PDB entry 1KIU | X-ray diffraction, 3.00 A resolution | chains A and B

== Chain A ==
Name: CHAPERONE PROTEIN FimC
Source organism: Escherichia coli
UniProt: P31697 (FIMC_ECOLI); residues 1-205 here correspond to UniProt positions 37-241 (UniProt number = residue number + 36)
Amino-acid sequence (205 residues; each row starts with the number of its first residue):
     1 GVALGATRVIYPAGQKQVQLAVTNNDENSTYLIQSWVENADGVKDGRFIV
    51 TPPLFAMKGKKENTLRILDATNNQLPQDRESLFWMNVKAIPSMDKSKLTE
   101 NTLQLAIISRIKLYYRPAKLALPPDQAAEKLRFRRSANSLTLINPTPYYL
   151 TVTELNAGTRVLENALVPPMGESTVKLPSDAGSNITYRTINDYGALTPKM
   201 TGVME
Sequence notes: conflict Val-18 (Glu54 in P31697)

== Chain B ==
Name: FimH PROTEIN
Source organism: Escherichia coli
UniProt: P08191 (FIMH_ECOLI); residues 1-279 here correspond to UniProt positions 22-300 (UniProt number = residue number + 21)
Amino-acid sequence (279 residues; row label = number of the first residue in the row):
     1 FACKTANGTAIPIGGGSANVYVNLAPVVNVGQNLVVDLSTQIFCHNDYPE
    51 TITDYVTLQRGSAYGGVLSNFSGTVKYSGSSYPFPTTSETPRVVYNSRTD
   101 KPWPVALYLTPVSSAGGVAIKAGSLIAVLILRNTNNYNSDDFQFVWNIYA
   151 NNDVVVPTGGCDVSARDVTVTLPDYPGSVPIPLTVYCAKSQNLGYYLSGT
   201 TADAGNSIFTNTASFSPAQGVGVQLTRNGTIIPANNTVSLGAVGTSAVSL
   251 GLTANYARTGGQVTAGNVQSIIGVTFVYQ
Sequence notes: engineered mutation Asn-133 (Gln154 in P08191)
Disulfides: Cys-3/Cys-44, Cys-161/Cys-187
Residues lining bound ligands: methyl alpha-D-mannopyranoside (MMA): Phe-1, Ile-13, Asn-46, Asp-47, Tyr-48, Ile-52, Asp-54, Asn-133, Asn-135

== Chain A / chain B interface ==
Contacting residue pairs (75):
  Gly-1(A) with Asp-162(B), hydrogen bond (backbone-side chain); Val-163(B)
  Ala-3(A) with Gly-160(B); Cys-161(B)
  Leu-4(A) with Gly-159(B); Gly-160(B), hydrogen bond (backbone-backbone)
  Gly-5(A) with Thr-158(B); Gly-159(B)
  Ala-6(A) with Thr-158(B); Gly-160(B)
  Thr-7(A) with Thr-158(B); Gly-159(B); Gln-191(B); Tyr-278(B)
  Arg-8(A) with Gln-279(B), hydrogen bond (side chain-backbone)
  Asn-25(A) with Asp-162(B); Tyr-186(B)
  Leu-98(A) with Asn-267(B); Gln-269(B), hydrogen bond (backbone-side chain)
  Thr-99(A) with Asn-267(B)
  Glu-100(A) with Val-170(B); Asn-267(B); Gln-269(B), hydrogen bond (backbone-side chain)
  Asn-101(A) with Val-170(B); Thr-171(B), hydrogen bond (backbone-backbone); Leu-172(B), hydrogen bond (backbone-backbone); Tyr-256(B), hydrogen bond; Asn-267(B); Val-268(B), hydrogen bond (side chain-backbone)
  Thr-102(A) with Thr-169(B); Thr-171(B); Val-268(B), hydrogen bond (backbone-backbone); Gln-269(B); Ser-270(B), hydrogen bond (backbone-backbone)
  Leu-103(A) with Thr-169(B), hydrogen bond (backbone-backbone); Thr-171(B); Ile-181(B), hydrophobic; Leu-225(B), hydrophobic; Ala-254(B), hydrophobic; Ser-270(B); Ile-272(B), hydrophobic
  Gln-104(A) with Val-168(B); Ser-270(B), hydrogen bond (backbone-backbone); Ile-271(B); Ile-272(B), hydrogen bond (backbone-backbone)
  Leu-105(A) with Leu-183(B), hydrophobic; Ile-272(B); Val-274(B), hydrophobic
  Ala-106(A) with Ile-272(B), hydrogen bond (backbone-backbone); Gly-273(B); Val-274(B), hydrogen bond (backbone-backbone)
  Ile-107(A) with Val-163(B), hydrophobic; Val-274(B)
  Ile-108(A) with Val-274(B), hydrogen bond (backbone-backbone); Thr-275(B); Phe-276(B), hydrogen bond (backbone-backbone)
  Ser-109(A) with Phe-276(B)
  Arg-110(A) with Tyr-196(B); Thr-275(B); Phe-276(B), hydrogen bond (backbone-backbone); Val-277(B); Tyr-278(B), hydrogen bond (backbone-backbone)
  Ile-111(A) with Tyr-278(B), hydrophobic
  Lys-112(A) with Gln-279(B), hydrogen bond (side chain-backbone)
  Thr-151(A) with Gln-279(B)
  Val-152(A) with Gln-279(B)
  Thr-153(A) with Gln-279(B)
  Asn-164(A) with Gln-279(B)
  Ile-190(A) with Gln-279(B)
  Tyr-193(A) with Val-27(B), hydrophobic; Val-155(B), hydrophobic; Pro-157(B); Thr-158(B), hydrogen bond (backbone-backbone)
  Gly-194(A) with Thr-158(B)
  Ala-195(A) with Thr-158(B)
Interface residues without a listed pair, chain A (37 interface residues in all): Val-2, Trp-84, Asn-86, Pro-91, Asp-94, Lys-97
Interface residues without a listed pair, chain B (40 interface residues in all): Gly-117, Asp-167, Asn-192, Val-223, Gly-266

== In short ==
37 residues of chain A and 40 residues of chain B are in contact, with 22 hydrogen bonds. Polar pairs include
Gly-1(A)/Asp-162(B), Arg-8(A)/Gln-279(B) and Leu-98(A)/Gln-269(B). Ligands of chain B: methyl
alpha-D-mannopyranoside.
Here chain A is CHAPERONE PROTEIN FimC and chain B is FimH PROTEIN, both from Escherichia coli. Entry 1KIU
(FimH adhesin Q133N mutant-FimC chaperone complex with methyl-alpha-D-mannose) was determined by X-ray
diffraction.
